9EXI - chains A and C of the 4 polymer chains in the assembly; structure by electron microscopy, 2.31 A resolution.

== Chain A ==
Molecule: Capsid protein VP1
Organism: Human coxsackievirus A9 (strain Griggs)
UniProtKB: P21404 (POLG_CXA9); residues 1-283 here correspond to UniProt positions 569-851 (UniProt number = residue number + 568)
Amino-acid sequence (283 residues; row label = number of the first residue in the row):
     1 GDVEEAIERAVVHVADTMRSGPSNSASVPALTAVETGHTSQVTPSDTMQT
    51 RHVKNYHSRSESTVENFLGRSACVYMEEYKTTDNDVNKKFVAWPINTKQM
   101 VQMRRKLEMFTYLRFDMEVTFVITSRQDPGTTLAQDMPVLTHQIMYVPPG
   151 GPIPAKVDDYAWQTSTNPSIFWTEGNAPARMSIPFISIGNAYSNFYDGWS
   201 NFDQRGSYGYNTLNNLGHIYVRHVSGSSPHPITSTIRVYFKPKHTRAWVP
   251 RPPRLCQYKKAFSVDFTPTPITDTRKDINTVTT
Disordered / not traced: 7-10, 283
Sequence notes: variant Val11 (Arg579 in P21404), Val12 (Cys580 in P21404), His13 (Thr581 in P21404), Ser20 (Thr588 in P21404), Asn84 (Lys652 in P21404), Asp85 (His653 in P21404), His142 (Arg710 in P21404)
Residues lining bound ligands: A1H8J (4-[(4-methylpiperazin-1-yl)methyl]-N-[[4-(trifluoromethyl)phenyl]methyl]aniline): Ile95, Asn96, Thr97, Lys98, Phe115, Met117, Val119, Phe121, Ile144, Met145, Tyr146, Pro168, Met181, Ile183, Ile186, Tyr192, Leu216, Ile219, Phe240

== Chain C ==
Molecule: Capsid protein VP3
Organism: Human coxsackievirus A9 (strain Griggs)
UniProtKB: P21404 (POLG_CXA9); residues 1-238 here correspond to UniProt positions 331-568 (UniProt number = residue number + 330)
Amino-acid sequence (238 residues; row label = number of the first residue in the row):
     1 GLPTMNTPGSTQFLTSDDFQSPCALPQFDVTPSMNIPGEVKNLMEIAEVD
    51 SVVPVNNVQDTTDQMEMFRIPVTINAPLQQQVFGLRLQPGLDSVFKHTLL
   101 GEILNYYAHWSGSMKLTFVFCGSAMATGKFLIAYSPPGANPPKTRKDAML
   151 GTHIIWDIGLQSSCVLCVPWISQTHYRLVQQDEYTSAGYVTCWYQTGMIV
   201 PPGTPNSSSIMCFASACNDFSVRMLRDTPFISQDNKLQ
UniProt features mapped onto this chain:
  - region: Lys236 to Gln238 (Amphipathic alpha-helix)

== How chain A and chain C interact ==
Contacting residue pairs (149):
  Ala15(A) - Asn218(C)
  Ala30(A) - Ile154(C)  hydrophobic
  Ala30(A) - Cys164(C)
  Ala30(A) - Val165(C)  hydrogen bond (backbone-backbone)
  Leu31(A) - Ser163(C)
  Thr32(A) - Gln161(C)
  Thr32(A) - Ser163(C)  hydrogen bond (backbone-side chain)
  Ala33(A) - Ser163(C)  hydrogen bond (backbone-side chain)
  Val34(A) - Thr117(C)
  Val34(A) - Val119(C)  hydrophobic
  Val34(A) - Ser163(C)
  Glu35(A) - Ser162(C)  hydrogen bond
  Thr39(A) - Glu48(C)
  Thr39(A) - Asp50(C)  hydrogen bond
  Ser40(A) - Lys115(C)  hydrogen bond (backbone-side chain)
  Val42(A) - Lys115(C)
  Val42(A) - Val165(C)  hydrophobic
  Thr43(A) - Cys167(C)
  Pro44(A) - Cys167(C)
  Met48(A) - Cys167(C)
  Met48(A) - Pro169(C)  hydrophobic
  His57(A) - Ser111(C)
  His57(A) - His175(C)
  His57(A) - Tyr176(C)
  Arg59(A) - Asn42(C)
  Arg59(A) - Met44(C)
  Arg59(A) - Glu48(C)  salt bridge
  Arg59(A) - Cys217(C)
  Arg59(A) - Asn218(C)  hydrogen bond (side chain-backbone)
  Arg59(A) - Phe220(C)  hydrogen bond (side chain-backbone)
  Glu61(A) - Tyr107(C)  hydrogen bond (backbone-side chain)
  Glu61(A) - Arg223(C)
  Glu61(A) - Met224(C)  hydrogen bond (side chain-backbone)
  Glu61(A) - Leu225(C)
  Ser62(A) - Asn42(C)  hydrogen bond
  Ser62(A) - Leu43(C)  hydrogen bond (backbone-backbone)
  Ser62(A) - Met44(C)
  Ser62(A) - Tyr107(C)
  Thr63(A) - Lys41(C)
  Thr63(A) - Asn42(C)
  Val64(A) - Val40(C)
  Val64(A) - Lys41(C)
  Val64(A) - Asn42(C)
  Phe67(A) - Leu43(C)  hydrophobic
  Phe67(A) - Leu225(C)  hydrophobic
  Arg70(A) - Thr15(C)
  Arg70(A) - Ser16(C)
  Arg70(A) - Leu225(C)
  Ser71(A) - Thr15(C)  hydrogen bond (backbone-backbone)
  Tyr75(A) - Lys236(C)
  Met76(A) - Lys236(C)  hydrogen bond (backbone-side chain)
  Glu77(A) - Lys236(C)  salt bridge
  Lys98(A) - Leu237(C)
  Gln99(A) - Leu237(C)
  Met100(A) - Gln233(C)
  Val101(A) - Ile231(C)  hydrophobic
  Val101(A) - Gln233(C)  hydrogen bond (backbone-side chain)
  Val101(A) - Leu237(C)  hydrophobic
  Gln102(A) - Asp227(C)
  Arg104(A) - Leu237(C)
  Arg105(A) - Glu102(C)  salt bridge
  Arg105(A) - Tyr106(C)
  Arg105(A) - Phe230(C)
  Arg105(A) - Ile231(C)
  Lys106(A) - Tyr106(C)
  Met109(A) - Ile103(C)  hydrophobic
  Phe110(A) - Val40(C)  hydrophobic
  Phe110(A) - Leu43(C)  hydrophobic
  Arg114(A) - Thr31(C)  hydrogen bond (side chain-backbone)
  Arg114(A) - Pro32(C)
  Glu118(A) - Phe19(C)
  Glu118(A) - Ser21(C)  hydrogen bond
  Thr120(A) - Phe13(C)
  Ala177(A) - Thr11(C)
  Pro178(A) - Thr11(C)
  Pro178(A) - Phe13(C)  hydrophobic
  Arg180(A) - Phe13(C)
  Arg180(A) - Asp17(C)  salt bridge
  Arg180(A) - Phe19(C)
  Arg180(A) - Ser21(C)
  Met181(A) - Ser21(C)
  Met181(A) - Pro22(C)
  Met181(A) - Ala24(C)  hydrophobic
  Ser182(A) - Ser21(C)  hydrogen bond
  Ser182(A) - Pro22(C)  hydrogen bond (backbone-backbone)
  Ser182(A) - Cys23(C)
  Ser182(A) - Ala24(C)  hydrogen bond (backbone-backbone)
  Ile183(A) - Leu25(C)  hydrophobic
  Pro184(A) - Cys23(C)
  Pro184(A) - Phe28(C)  hydrophobic
  Phe185(A) - Phe28(C)
  Phe185(A) - Val30(C)
  Ile186(A) - Phe28(C)  hydrophobic
  Ser187(A) - Thr31(C)  hydrogen bond (backbone-side chain)
  Ile188(A) - Thr31(C)
  Gly189(A) - Thr31(C)
  Asn190(A) - Thr31(C)
  Asn190(A) - Pro32(C)  hydrogen bond (side chain-backbone)
  Lys241(A) - Asp17(C)
  Lys241(A) - Asp18(C)  salt bridge
  Arg246(A) - Glu39(C)  salt bridge
  Ala247(A) - Glu39(C)
  Ala247(A) - Val40(C)  hydrogen bond (backbone-backbone)
  Trp248(A) - Ile36(C)  hydrogen bond (side chain-backbone)
  Trp248(A) - Gly38(C)
  Trp248(A) - Glu39(C)
  Val249(A) - Pro37(C)
  Val249(A) - Gly38(C)  hydrogen bond (backbone-backbone)
  Pro250(A) - Ile46(C)  hydrophobic
  Pro253(A) - Glu102(C)
  Leu255(A) - His97(C)
  Gln257(A) - Phe230(C)  hydrogen bond (side chain-backbone)
  Gln257(A) - Ile231(C)
  Gln257(A) - Ser232(C)  hydrogen bond (side chain-backbone)
  Tyr258(A) - Leu237(C)  hydrophobic
  Lys260(A) - Gln238(C)
  Ala261(A) - Leu237(C)
  Ala261(A) - Gln238(C)  hydrogen bond (backbone-backbone)
  Pro270(A) - Gln64(C)
  Ile271(A) - Gln64(C)  hydrogen bond (backbone-side chain)
  Ile271(A) - His97(C)
  Thr272(A) - Asn57(C)
  Thr272(A) - Ser93(C)  hydrogen bond (side chain-backbone)
  Thr272(A) - His97(C)
  Asp273(A) - Asn57(C)
  Asp273(A) - Ser93(C)
  Asp273(A) - Lys96(C)  salt bridge
  Thr274(A) - Asn57(C)
  Thr274(A) - Gln59(C)
  Arg275(A) - Val55(C)  hydrogen bond (side chain-backbone)
  Arg275(A) - Asn57(C)  hydrogen bond (backbone-backbone)
  Arg275(A) - Val58(C)
  Arg275(A) - Gln59(C)  hydrogen bond (backbone-backbone)
  Arg275(A) - Gly84(C)  hydrogen bond (side chain-backbone)
  Lys276(A) - Val58(C)
  Lys276(A) - Gln59(C)
  Ile278(A) - Asn56(C)
  Ile278(A) - Val82(C)
  Ile278(A) - Phe83(C)  hydrophobic
  Ile278(A) - Gly84(C)  hydrogen bond (backbone-backbone)
  Asn279(A) - Gln81(C)
  Asn279(A) - Phe83(C)
  Asn279(A) - Gly84(C)
  Thr280(A) - Gly84(C)
  Val281(A) - Leu85(C)
  Val281(A) - Arg86(C)  hydrogen bond (backbone-side chain)
  Val281(A) - Pro141(C)  hydrophobic
  Val281(A) - Tyr189(C)  hydrophobic
  Thr282(A) - Arg86(C)  hydrogen bond (backbone-side chain)
Also at the interface, not in a pair above, chain A (92 interface residues in all): Val14, Gln41, Thr47, Asn55, Ser58, Asn66, Tyr112, Val122, Pro168, Ala191, Tyr239, Pro252, Arg254, Cys256, Lys259, Phe262, Asp277
Also at the interface, not in a pair above, chain C (97 interface residues in all): Leu14, Ser33, Met34, Val49, Pro54, Met67, Phe68, Ile70, Pro71, Val94, Leu99, Ser113, Thr152, Trp156, Asp157, Ser215, Asp219, Ser221, Val222, Thr228

== In short ==
92 residues of chain A face 97 of chain C across their interface; the contacts include 37 hydrogen bonds and 7
salt bridges. Polar pairs include Arg59(A)-Glu48(C), Glu77(A)-Lys236(C) and Arg105(A)-Glu102(C). Compound
A1H8J is bound between chain A and chain C.
Here chain A is Capsid protein VP1 and chain C is Capsid protein VP3, both from Human coxsackievirus A9
(strain Griggs). Entry 9EXI (Coxsackievirus A9 bound with compound 14 (CL275)) was determined by electron
microscopy together with 8S7J, 9FA9, 9FCZ, 9FGN, 9FO2, 9FO5 and 9FP5 from the same study.
